5HLQ - chain A; structure by X-ray diffraction, 1.50 A resolution.

== Chain A ==
Name: Myoglobin
Source organism: Physeter catodon
Reference sequence: P02185 (MYG_PHYCD); residues 1-153 here correspond to UniProt positions 2-154 (UniProt number = residue number + 1)
Chain sequence (153 residues; each row starts with the number of its first residue):
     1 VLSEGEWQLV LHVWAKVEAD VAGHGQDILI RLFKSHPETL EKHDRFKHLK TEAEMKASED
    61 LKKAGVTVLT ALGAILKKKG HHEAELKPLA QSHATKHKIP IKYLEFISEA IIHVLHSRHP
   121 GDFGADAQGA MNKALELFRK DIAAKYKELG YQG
Disordered / not traced: 1
Sequence notes: engineered mutation His43 (Phe44 in P02185), Ala64 (His65 in P02185)
Metal / ion sites: heme Fe near His93 (its only coordinating residue here)
Residues lining bound ligands: heme (HEM): Thr39, Lys42, His43, Asp44, Arg45, Phe46, Ala64, Thr67, Val68, Ala71, Leu72, Leu89, Ser92, His93, His97, Ile99, Tyr103, Leu104, Ile107, Phe138
Swiss-Prot annotation at these positions:
  - binding site (heme b): His93
  - modified residue: Ser3 (Phosphoserine), Thr67 (Phosphothreonine)

== Overview ==
Chain A binds heme. From UniProt: heme b-binding residue His93.
Chain A is Myoglobin (Physeter catodon); the structure, X-ray crystal structure of met F43H/H64A sperm whale
myoglobin, was determined by X-ray diffraction (same publication as 5HLU and 5HLX).
